PDB entry 1A6E | X-ray diffraction, 3.20 A resolution | chains A and B

== Chain A ==
Name: Thermosome (alpha subunit)
From: Thermoplasma acidophilum
UniProtKB: P48424 (THSA_THEAC); residue numbers follow UniProt; this construct covers 1-545
Chain sequence (545 residues; numbered 1 to 545; the number before each row is that of its first residue):
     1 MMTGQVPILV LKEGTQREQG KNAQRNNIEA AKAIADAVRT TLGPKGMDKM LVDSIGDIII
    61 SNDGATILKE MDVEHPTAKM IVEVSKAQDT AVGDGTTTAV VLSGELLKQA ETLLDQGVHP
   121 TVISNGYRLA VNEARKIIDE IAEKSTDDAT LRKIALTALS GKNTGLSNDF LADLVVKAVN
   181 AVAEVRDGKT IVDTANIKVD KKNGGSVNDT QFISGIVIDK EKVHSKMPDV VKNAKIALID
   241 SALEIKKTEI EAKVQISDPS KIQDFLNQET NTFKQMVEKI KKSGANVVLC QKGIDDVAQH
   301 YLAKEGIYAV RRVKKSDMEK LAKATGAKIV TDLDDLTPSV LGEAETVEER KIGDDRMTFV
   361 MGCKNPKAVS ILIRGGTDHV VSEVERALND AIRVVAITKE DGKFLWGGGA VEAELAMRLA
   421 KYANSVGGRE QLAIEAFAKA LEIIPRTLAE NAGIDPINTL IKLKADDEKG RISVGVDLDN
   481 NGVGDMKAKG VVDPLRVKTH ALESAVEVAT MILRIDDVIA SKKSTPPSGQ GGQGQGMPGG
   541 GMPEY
Unresolved in the structure: 1-16, 520-545
Ion coordination: Mg2+: Asp94 (together with ADP, aluminium fluoride)
Ligand contacts:
  - ADP (adenosine-5'-diphosphate): Thr41, Leu42, Gly43, Pro44, Asn62, Asp94, Gly95, Thr96, Thr97, Thr98, Thr157, Ser160, Gly407, Gly408, Gly409, Ile444, Leu448, Val476, Leu478, Met486, Lys489, Val491, Asp493
  - aluminium fluoride (AF3): Thr41, Asn62, Asp63, Gly64, Asp94, Gly95, Thr96, Thr97, Asp390
Reported in the primary citation:
  - binding site for aluminium fluoride: Asp63, Thr96, Thr97, Asp390
  - catalytic residues: Asp63, Asp390 (proposed by the authors, not directly observed)
  - conformationally variable residues (helix shift, loop rearrangement): Asp94, Asp390

== Chain B ==
Name: Thermosome (beta subunit)
From: Thermoplasma acidophilum
UniProtKB: P48425 (THSB_THEAC); numbering as in UniProt (aligned over 1-543)
Chain sequence (543 residues; row label = number of the first residue in the row):
     1 MIAGQPIFIL KEGTKRESGK DAMKENIEAA IAISNSVRSS LGPRGMDKML VDSLGDIVIT
    61 NDGVTILKEM DVEHPAAKMM VEVSKTQDSF VGDGTTTAVI IAGGLLQQAQ GLINQNVHPT
   121 VISEGYRMAS EEAKRVIDEI STKIGADEKA LLLKMAQTSL NSKSASVAKD KLAEISYEAV
   181 KSVAELRDGK YYVDFDNIQV VKKQGGAIDD TQLINGIIVD KEKVHPGMPD VVKDAKIALL
   241 DAPLEIKKPE FDTNLRIEDP SMIQKFLAQE ENMLREMVDK IKSVGANVVI TQKGIDDMAQ
   301 HYLSRAGIYA VRRVKKSDMD KLAKATGASI VSTIDEISSS DLGTAERVEQ VKVGEDYMTF
   361 VTGCKNPKAV SILVRGETEH VVDEMERSIT DSLHVVASAL EDGAYAAGGG ATAAEIAFRL
   421 RSYAQKIGGR QQLAIEKFAD AIEEIPRALA ENAGLDPIDI LLKLRAEHAK GNKTYGINVF
   481 TGEIEDMVKN GVIEPIRVGK QAIESATEAA IMILRIDDVI ATKSSSSSSN PPKSGSSSES
   541 SED
Unresolved in the structure: 1-19, 522-543
Ion coordination: Mg2+: Asp93 (together with ADP, aluminium fluoride)
Ligand contacts:
  - ADP (adenosine-5'-diphosphate): Ser40, Leu41, Gly42, Pro43, Asn61, Asp93, Gly94, Thr95, Thr96, Thr97, Thr158, Asn161, Ser162, Gly408, Gly409, Ile445, Leu449, Ile477, Asn478, Val479, Phe480, Met487, Val492, Glu494
  - aluminium fluoride (AF3): Asn61, Asp62, Gly63, Val64, Asp93, Gly94, Thr95, Thr96, Lys163, Asp391

== How chain A and chain B interact ==
Residue-residue contacts (84):
  Thr40(A) - Asp517(B)  hydrogen bond
  Lys45(A) - His118(B)
  Lys45(A) - Thr120(B)
  Gly46(A) - Arg515(B)  hydrogen bond (backbone-side chain)
  Met47(A) - Pro119(B)  hydrophobic
  Met47(A) - Leu514(B)
  Met47(A) - Arg515(B)
  Met47(A) - Asp517(B)
  Asp48(A) - Arg515(B)  salt bridge
  Asp48(A) - Ile516(B)
  Asp48(A) - Asp517(B)  hydrogen bond (backbone-backbone)
  Asp48(A) - Asp518(B)
  Lys49(A) - Ile516(B)
  Lys49(A) - Asp517(B)  salt bridge
  Lys49(A) - Asp518(B)
  Met50(A) - Pro75(B)  hydrophobic
  Met50(A) - Met79(B)  hydrophobic
  Met50(A) - Ile516(B)  hydrophobic
  Met50(A) - Asp518(B)  hydrogen bond (backbone-backbone)
  Met50(A) - Val519(B)
  Met50(A) - Ile520(B)  hydrogen bond (backbone-backbone)
  Leu51(A) - Ile520(B)
  Val52(A) - Ile520(B)  hydrogen bond (backbone-backbone)
  Val52(A) - Ala521(B)
  Asp57(A) - Lys78(B)  salt bridge
  Ile58(A) - Pro75(B)
  Ile58(A) - Lys78(B)
  Ile58(A) - Met79(B)  hydrophobic
  Ile60(A) - Met79(B)  hydrophobic
  Ile60(A) - Met512(B)  hydrophobic
  Glu70(A) - Ala521(B)
  Gly161(A) - Arg515(B)  hydrogen bond (backbone-side chain)
  Lys162(A) - Arg515(B)
  Asn163(A) - Arg127(B)
  Asn163(A) - Ile511(B)
  Asn163(A) - Arg515(B)
  Gly165(A) - Arg127(B)
  Leu166(A) - Arg127(B)
  Gly205(A) - Phe90(B)
  Lys226(A) - Ser329(B)
  Lys226(A) - Asp341(B)  salt bridge
  Ile245(A) - Glu250(B)
  Lys246(A) - Phe251(B)
  Lys247(A) - Glu250(B)
  Lys247(A) - Phe251(B)
  Lys247(A) - Asp252(B)  salt bridge
  Glu251(A) - Asp252(B)
  Ala252(A) - Asp252(B)
  Lys253(A) - Asp252(B)  salt bridge
  Lys253(A) - Asn254(B)
  Val254(A) - Phe251(B)  hydrophobic
  Val254(A) - Asp252(B)  hydrogen bond (backbone-backbone)
  Val254(A) - Thr253(B)
  Val254(A) - Asn254(B)  hydrogen bond (backbone-backbone)
  Gln255(A) - Asn254(B)
  Gln255(A) - Arg256(B)
  Ile256(A) - Thr253(B)
  Ile256(A) - Asn254(B)  hydrogen bond (backbone-backbone)
  Ile256(A) - Leu255(B)
  Ile256(A) - Arg256(B)  hydrogen bond (backbone-backbone)
  Ile256(A) - Phe266(B)
  Ser257(A) - Arg256(B)
  Ser257(A) - Phe266(B)
  Asp258(A) - Phe266(B)
  Pro259(A) - Lys265(B)
  Pro259(A) - Phe266(B)  hydrophobic
  Pro259(A) - Gln269(B)
  Ile262(A) - Phe266(B)  hydrophobic
  Leu266(A) - Lys247(B)
  Leu266(A) - Pro249(B)  hydrophobic
  Leu266(A) - Met273(B)  hydrophobic
  Glu269(A) - Lys247(B)  salt bridge
  Glu269(A) - Pro249(B)
  Glu269(A) - Glu250(B)  hydrogen bond (side chain-backbone)
  His300(A) - Glu336(B)  salt bridge
  Tyr301(A) - Glu336(B)  hydrogen bond
  Lys304(A) - Glu336(B)  salt bridge
  Thr377(A) - Glu82(B)
  His379(A) - Met79(B)
  His379(A) - Glu82(B)  salt bridge
  His379(A) - Met512(B)
  Val380(A) - Glu508(B)
  Val380(A) - Met512(B)
  Asn451(A) - His118(B)  hydrogen bond (backbone-side chain)
Also at the interface, not in a pair above, chain A (50 interface residues in all): Pro44, Asp53, Met71, Thr248, Asp296, Asp354, Asp378, Ala452
Also at the interface, not in a pair above, chain B (42 interface residues in all): Met23, Ala76, Thr86, Ser89, Met262, Thr333

== Overview ==
50 residues of chain A and 42 residues of chain B are in contact; the contacts include 14 hydrogen bonds and
10 salt bridges. Polar pairs include Asp48(A)-Arg515(B), Lys49(A)-Asp517(B) and Asp57(A)-Lys78(B). The paper
reports catalytic residues Asp63(A) and Asp390(A); a binding site for aluminium fluoride at Asp63(A), Thr96(A)
and Thr97(A) among others.
Here chain A is Thermosome (alpha subunit) and chain B is Thermosome (beta subunit), both from Thermoplasma
acidophilum. Entry 1A6E (Thermosome-Mg-ADP-ALF3 complex) was determined by X-ray diffraction together with
1A6D from the same study.
